Entry 3A54 (X-ray diffraction, 1.50 A resolution); this record covers chain A.

# Chain A
Protein: Protein-glutaminase
Source organism: Chryseobacterium proteolyticum
Notes: EC 3.5.1.-
UniProt: Q9AQQ8 (Q9AQQ8_9FLAO); residues 1-299 here correspond to UniProt positions 22-320 (UniProt number = residue number + 21)
Amino-acid sequence (305 residues; row label = number of the first residue in the row):
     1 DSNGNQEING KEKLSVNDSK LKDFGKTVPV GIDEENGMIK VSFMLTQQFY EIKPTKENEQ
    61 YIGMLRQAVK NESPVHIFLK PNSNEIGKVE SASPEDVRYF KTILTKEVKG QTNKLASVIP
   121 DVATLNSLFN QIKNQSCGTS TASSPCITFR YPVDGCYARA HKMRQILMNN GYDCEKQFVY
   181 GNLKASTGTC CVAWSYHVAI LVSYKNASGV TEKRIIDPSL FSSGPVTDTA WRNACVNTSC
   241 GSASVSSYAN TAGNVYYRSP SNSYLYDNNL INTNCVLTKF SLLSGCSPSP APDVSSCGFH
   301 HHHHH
Disordered / not traced: 1-19, 300-305
Differences from the reference sequence: engineered mutation Q47 (Ala68 in Q9AQQ8); expression tag (300-305)
Cystine bridges: C137-C146, C190-C286, C191-C240, C275-C297
From the paper describing this entry:
  - catalytic residues: G155, C156, H197, D217
  - contacts within the chain: Q47-D154 (hydrogen bond), Q47-S195, Q47-C156, Q47-Y196, Q47-H197, Q47-W194, Q47-G155
  - catalytic residues: R159 (proposed by the authors, not directly observed)

# Summary
The paper reports catalytic residues G155, C156 and H197 among others; contacts within the chain involving
Q47, D154 and S195 among others.
Chain A is Protein-glutaminase (Chryseobacterium proteolyticum); the structure, Crystal structure of the A47Q1
mutant of pro-protein-glutaminase, was determined by X-ray diffraction (same publication as 3A55, 3A56 and
2ZK9).
